PDB entry 8TEX | electron microscopy, 2.54 A resolution | chains A and F of the 60 polymer chains in the assembly

== Chain A (and F) ==
Protein: Capsid protein
From: Avian adeno-associated virus
Notes: chain F of this document is another copy of the same molecule, construct and numbering; everything in this record applies to it too
UniProtKB: Q7TG43 (Q7TG43_9VIRU); residues 209-743 here = UniProt positions 209-743
Sequence (535 residues; row label = number of the first residue in the row):
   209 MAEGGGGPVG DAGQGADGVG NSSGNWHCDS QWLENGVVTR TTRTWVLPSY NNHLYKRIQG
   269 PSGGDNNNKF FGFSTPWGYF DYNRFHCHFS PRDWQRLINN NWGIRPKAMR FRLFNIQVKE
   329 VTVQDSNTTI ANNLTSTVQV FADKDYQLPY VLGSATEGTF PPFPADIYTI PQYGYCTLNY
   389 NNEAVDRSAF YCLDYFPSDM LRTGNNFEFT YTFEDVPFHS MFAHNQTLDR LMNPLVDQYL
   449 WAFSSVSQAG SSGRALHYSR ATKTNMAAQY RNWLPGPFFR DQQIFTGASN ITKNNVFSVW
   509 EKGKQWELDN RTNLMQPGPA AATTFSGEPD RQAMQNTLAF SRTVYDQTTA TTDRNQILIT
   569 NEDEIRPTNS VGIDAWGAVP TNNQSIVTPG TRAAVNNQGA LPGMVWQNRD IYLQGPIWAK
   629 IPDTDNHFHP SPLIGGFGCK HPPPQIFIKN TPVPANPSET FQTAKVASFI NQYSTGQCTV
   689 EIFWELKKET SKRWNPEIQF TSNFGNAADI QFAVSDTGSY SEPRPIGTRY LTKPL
Unresolved in the structure: 209-231
Construct notes: conflict Ser334 (Phe in Q7TG43), Ala339 (Gly in Q7TG43), Leu621 (Pro in Q7TG43), Gln622 (Thr in Q7TG43), Pro624 (Thr in Q7TG43), Ile625 (His in Q7TG43), Trp626 (Leu in Q7TG43), Gly644 (Arg in Q7TG43)
From the paper describing this entry:
  - conformationally variable residues (loop rearrangement, order/disorder transition, side-chain flip): Gly232, Arg410, Asn711 to Ile718

== Chain A / chain F interface ==
Residue-residue contacts (65):
  Ser298(A) with Trp702(F)
  Pro299(A) with Trp702(F); Pro704(F)
  Arg300(A) with Glu697(F), salt bridge; Ser699(F); Arg701(F); Trp702(F), hydrogen bond (backbone-backbone); Asn703(F); Glu705(F), salt bridge
  Gln303(A) with Pro704(F); Glu705(F), hydrogen bond (side chain-backbone); Gln707(F), hydrogen bond
  Arg304(A) with Glu697(F), salt bridge; Ser699(F), hydrogen bond (side chain-backbone)
  Asn307(A) with Gln707(F), hydrogen bond
  Asn308(A) with Asn308(F), hydrogen bond
  Pro370(A) with Trp702(F)
  Pro372(A) with Trp702(F)
  Glu697(A) with Arg300(F), salt bridge; Arg304(F), salt bridge
  Ser699(A) with Arg300(F); Arg304(F), hydrogen bond (backbone-side chain)
  Arg701(A) with Arg300(F)
  Trp702(A) with Ser298(F); Pro299(F); Arg300(F), hydrogen bond (backbone-backbone); Pro370(F); Pro372(F); Phe720(F); Tyr728(F), hydrogen bond
  Asn703(A) with Arg300(F); Ile718(F); Gln719(F), hydrogen bond (side chain-backbone); Phe720(F)
  Pro704(A) with Pro299(F); Gln303(F); Phe708(F), hydrophobic; Phe720(F)
  Glu705(A) with Arg300(F), salt bridge; Gln303(F), hydrogen bond (backbone-side chain); Thr709(F); Ser710(F)
  Ile706(A) with Thr709(F); Ser710(F); Asn711(F)
  Gln707(A) with Gln303(F), hydrogen bond; Asn307(F), hydrogen bond; Gln707(F); Phe708(F); Thr709(F), hydrogen bond (backbone-side chain)
  Phe708(A) with Pro704(F), hydrophobic; Gln707(F)
  Thr709(A) with Glu705(F); Ile706(F); Gln707(F), hydrogen bond (side chain-backbone); Thr709(F)
  Ser710(A) with Glu705(F); Ile706(F)
  Asn711(A) with Ile706(F)
  Ile718(A) with Asn703(F)
  Gln719(A) with Asn703(F), hydrogen bond (backbone-side chain)
  Phe720(A) with Trp702(F); Asn703(F); Pro704(F)
  Tyr728(A) with Trp702(F), hydrogen bond
Other interface residues (no listed pair), chain A (29 interface residues in all): Phe371, Thr698, Leu739
Other interface residues (no listed pair), chain F (29 interface residues in all): Phe371, Thr698, Leu739

== Overview ==
Chain A and chain F each contribute 29 residues to their interface; the contacts include 17 hydrogen bonds and
6 salt bridges. Among the polar pairs are Arg300(A)-Glu697(F), Arg300(A)-Glu705(F) and Arg304(A)-Glu697(F).
The paper reports conformational variability at Gly232(A), Arg410(A) and Asn711(A).
Chain A and chain F are both Capsid protein (Avian adeno-associated virus); the structure, Avian
Adeno-associated virus - empty capsid, was determined by electron microscopy together with 8TEY from the same
study.
